PDB entry 6RE7 | electron microscopy, 3.10 A resolution | chains S and X of the 20 polymer chains in the assembly

Chain S:
Protein: ATP synthase gamma chain, mitochondrial
Organism: Polytomella sp. Pringsheim 198.80
UniProtKB: Q4LDE7 (Q4LDE7_9CHLO); numbering as in UniProt (aligned over 1-317)
Chain sequence (317 residues; each row starts with the number of its first residue):
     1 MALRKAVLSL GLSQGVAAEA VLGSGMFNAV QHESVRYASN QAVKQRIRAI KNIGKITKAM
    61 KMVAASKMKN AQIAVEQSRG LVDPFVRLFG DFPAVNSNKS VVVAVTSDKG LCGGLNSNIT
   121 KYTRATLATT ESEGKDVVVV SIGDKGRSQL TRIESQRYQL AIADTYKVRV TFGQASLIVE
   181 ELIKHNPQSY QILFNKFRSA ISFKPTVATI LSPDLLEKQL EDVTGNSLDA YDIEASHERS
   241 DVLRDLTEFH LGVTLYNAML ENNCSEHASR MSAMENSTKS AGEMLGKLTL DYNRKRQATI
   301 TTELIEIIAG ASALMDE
Disordered / not traced: 1-38, 316-317

Chain X:
Protein: ATP synthase subunit beta
Organism: Polytomella sp. Pringsheim 198.80
Notes: EC 7.1.2.2
UniProtKB: A0ZW41 (A0ZW41_9CHLO); residue numbers follow UniProt; this construct covers 1-574
Chain sequence (574 residues; numbered 1 to 574; the number before each row is that of its first residue):
     1 MALRYAAGLA KNVVQRQGAS LNIARAFAAE PAPAIDAGYV SQVIGPVVDV RFDGELPSIL
    61 SSLEVEGHSV RLVLEVAQHM GDNTVRCIAM DSTDGLVRGQ KVVDTGSPIK VPVGRGTLGR
   121 IMNVIGEPVD EQGPIDAADI WSIHREAPEF TEQSTEQEIL VTGIKVVDLL APYQRGGKIG
   181 LFGGAGVGKT VLIMELINNV AKAHGGFSVF AGVGERTREG NDLYREMIES GVIKLGAERG
   241 NSKCTLVYGQ MNEPPGARAR VALTGLTVAE YFRDIEGQDV LLFVDNIFRF TQANSEVSAL
   301 LGRIPSAVGY QPTLATDLGG LQERITTTTK GSITSVQAVY VPADDLTDPA PATTFAHLDA
   361 TTVLSRSIAE LGIYPAVDPL DSTSRMLNPN VIGAEHYNVA RGVQKVLQDY KNLQDIIAIL
   421 GMDELSEEDK LTVARARKIQ RFLSQPFQVA EVFTGTPGKY VDLADTISGF QGVLTGKYDD
   481 LPEMAFYMVG DIKEVKEKAD KMAKDIASRK EADNKKVSEE LKDIPSLDKL VSEIKEVVIE
   541 EDDGLEEDFK AEALSSETVV LNEEGKSVPL PKKN
Disordered / not traced: 1-36
Sequence notes: conflict Ala-350 (Gly in A0ZW41), Leu-387 (Arg in A0ZW41)

Interface between chain S and chain X:
Contacting residue pairs (18; chain S residue first):
  Lys-61(S) with Ile-419(X)
  Met-62(S) with Ile-419(X), hydrophobic
  Met-68(S) with Leu-420(X), hydrophobic
  Asn-293(S) with Asp-345(X)
  Arg-296(S) with Ala-343(X); Asp-345(X), salt bridge; Asp-348(X), salt bridge
  Gln-297(S) with Val-308(X); Asp-345(X), hydrogen bond; Thr-347(X), hydrogen bond; Asp-348(X)
  Ile-300(S) with Val-308(X)
  Thr-301(S) with Ala-307(X); Val-308(X)
  Leu-304(S) with Pro-305(X), hydrophobic; Gly-309(X)
  Ile-308(S) with Ile-304(X), hydrophobic; Pro-305(X)
Interface residues without a listed pair, chain S (12 interface residues in all): Ala-65, Met-271
Interface residues without a listed pair, chain X (14 interface residues in all): Ser-306, Pro-342, Asp-344

Summary:
12 residues of chain S face 14 of chain X across their interface; the contacts include 2 hydrogen bonds and 2
salt bridges. Polar contacts include Arg-296(S)/Asp-345(X), Arg-296(S)/Asp-348(X) and Gln-297(S)/Asp-345(X).
Chain S is ATP synthase gamma chain, mitochondrial and chain X is ATP synthase subunit beta, both from
Polytomella sp. Pringsheim 198.80; the structure, Cryo-EM structure of Polytomella F-ATP synthase, Rotary
substate 2C, focussed refinement of F1 head and rotor, was determined by electron microscopy (same publication
as 6RD4, 6RD5, 6RD6, 6RD7, 6RD8, 6RD9 and 46 further entries).
